PDB entry 7ZKN | X-ray diffraction, 3.03 A resolution | chains A and B of the 4 polymer chains in the assembly

[Chain A]
Name: Thrombin light chain
From: Homo sapiens
Notes: EC 3.4.21.5
Reference sequence: P00734 (THRB_HUMAN); the construct lacks a stretch of the UniProt sequence, so the offset changes along the chain: -5 to 0 = UniProt 328-333; 1-14 = UniProt 336-349; 15-18 = UniProt 360-363
Chain sequence (36 residues; each row starts with the number of its first residue; a row labelled like 14A-14J holds insertion residues (14A, then the next letters in order); numbers below 1 keep their minus sign (Thr-5 is residue -5)):
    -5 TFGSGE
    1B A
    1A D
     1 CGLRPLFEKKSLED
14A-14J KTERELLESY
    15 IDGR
Disordered / not traced: -5 to 0, 15-18
Swiss-Prot annotation at these positions:
  - site: Arg18 (Cleavage)

[Chain B]
Name: Thrombin heavy chain
From: Homo sapiens
Notes: EC 3.4.21.5
Reference sequence: P00734 (THRB_HUMAN); the construct lacks a stretch of the UniProt sequence and is renumbered around it, so the offset changes along the chain: 16-36 = UniProt 364-384; 37-60 = UniProt 386-409; 61-77 = UniProt 419-435; 78-97 = UniProt 437-456; 6 more segments
Chain sequence (259 residues; row label = number of the first residue in the row; note: 3 numbers in that range are skipped by the numbering (no residue carries them; nothing is unmodelled there); a row labelled like 60A-60I holds insertion residues (60A, then the next letters in order)):
    16 IVEGSDAEIGMSPWQVMLFRK
   36A S
    37 PQELLCGASLISDRWVLTAAHCLL
60A-60I YPPWDKNFT
    61 ENDLLVRIGKHSRTRYE
   77A R
    78 NIEKISMLEKIYIHPRYNWR
   97A E
    98 NLDRDIALMKLKKPVAFSDYIHPVCLPDRETA
129A-129C ASL
   130 LQAGYKGRVTGWGNLKET
147A-147G WTANVGK
   150 GQPSVLQVVNLPIVERPVCKDSTRIRITDNMFCAG
  184A Y
   185 KP
186A-186D DEGK
   187 RGDACEGDSGGPFVMKSP
204A-204B FN
   205 NRWYQMGIVSWGE
   219 GC
  221A D
   221 RDGKYGFYTHVFRLKKWIQKVIDQFGE
Disordered / not traced: 147A-147G
Cystine bridges: Cys42-Cys58, Cys168-Cys182, Cys191-Cys220
Covalent attachments: compound 0G6 linked to His57, Ser195; N-acetylglucosamine (NAG) linked to Asn60G
Ligand contacts: 0G6 (D-phenylalanyl-N-[(2S,3S)-6-{[amino(iminio)methyl]amino}-1-chloro-2-hydroxyhexan-3-yl]-L-prolinamide): Tyr60A, Trp60D, Glu97A, Asn98, Leu99, Ile174, Asp189, Ala190, Cys191, Glu192, Gly193, Asp194, Val213, Ser214, Trp215, Gly216, Glu217, Gly219, Cys220, Gly226, Phe227
Swiss-Prot annotation at these positions:
  - region: Ala183 to Val200 (High affinity receptor-binding region which is also known as the TP508 peptide)
  - active site (Charge relay system): His57, Asp102, Ser195
  - glycosylation: Asn60G (N-linked (GlcNAc...) (complex) asparagine)
Reported in the primary citation:
  - binding site for TBA-NNp/DDp: Arg93

[How chain A and chain B interact]
Cross-chain cystine bridges: Cys1(A)-Cys122(B)
Residue-residue contacts (59):
  Cys1(A) - Pro120(B)
  Cys1(A) - Val121(B)
  Cys1(A) - Cys122(B)  disulfide
  Cys1(A) - Arg206(B)  hydrogen bond (backbone-side chain)
  Asp1A(A) - His119(B)  salt bridge
  Asp1A(A) - Arg206(B)
  Ala1B(A) - Arg206(B)  hydrogen bond (backbone-side chain)
  Gly2(A) - Pro120(B)  hydrogen bond (backbone-backbone)
  Gly2(A) - Cys122(B)  hydrogen bond (backbone-side chain)
  Gly2(A) - Arg206(B)
  Gly2(A) - Trp207(B)  hydrogen bond (backbone-backbone)
  Leu3(A) - His119(B)  hydrogen bond (backbone-side chain)
  Leu3(A) - Asn205(B)
  Leu3(A) - Arg206(B)
  Arg4(A) - Gly25(B)
  Arg4(A) - Met26(B)  hydrogen bond (side chain-backbone)
  Arg4(A) - Pro28(B)
  Arg4(A) - Trp29(B)
  Arg4(A) - Arg137(B)
  Arg4(A) - Trp207(B)
  Pro5(A) - Ser115(B)
  Pro5(A) - Asp116(B)
  Pro5(A) - His119(B)
  Leu6(A) - Ile24(B)
  Leu6(A) - Gly25(B)
  Leu6(A) - Asp116(B)
  Phe7(A) - Glu23(B)
  Phe7(A) - Ile24(B)
  Phe7(A) - Gly25(B)
  Phe7(A) - Met26(B)  hydrophobic
  Glu8(A) - Lys202(B)  salt bridge
  Glu8(A) - Asn205(B)
  Glu8(A) - Trp207(B)  hydrogen bond
  Asp14(A) - Glu23(B)
  Asp14(A) - Met26(B)
  Asp14(A) - Arg137(B)  salt bridge
  Asp14(A) - Trp207(B)
  Lys14A(A) - Glu23(B)  hydrogen bond (backbone-side chain)
  Thr14B(A) - Met26(B)
  Thr14B(A) - Arg137(B)  hydrogen bond
  Thr14B(A) - Asn159(B)
  Glu14C(A) - Arg137(B)
  Glu14C(A) - Lys202(B)  salt bridge
  Glu14C(A) - Trp207(B)
  Glu14E(A) - Lys135(B)  salt bridge
  Glu14E(A) - Asn159(B)  hydrogen bond
  Glu14E(A) - Tyr184A(B)
  Glu14E(A) - Lys186D(B)  salt bridge
  Leu14F(A) - Lys135(B)
  Leu14F(A) - Gly136(B)
  Leu14F(A) - Asn159(B)
  Leu14F(A) - Trp207(B)  hydrophobic
  Ser14I(A) - Gly133(B)
  Ser14I(A) - Tyr134(B)
  Ser14I(A) - Lys135(B)  hydrogen bond (side chain-backbone)
  Tyr14J(A) - Leu129C(B)
  Tyr14J(A) - Tyr134(B)  hydrophobic
  Tyr14J(A) - Lys202(B)  hydrogen bond (side chain-backbone)
  Tyr14J(A) - Pro204(B)
Other interface residues (no listed pair), chain A (19 interface residues in all): Leu14G
Other interface residues (no listed pair), chain B (28 interface residues in all): Tyr117, Met201

[In short]
The interface between chain A and chain B involves 19 residues on one side and 28 on the other, with 1
disulfide bond, 13 hydrogen bonds and 6 salt bridges. Among the polar pairs are Asp1A(A)-His119(B),
Glu8(A)-Lys202(B) and Glu14E(A)-Lys135(B). Compound 0G6 is covalently linked to Ser195(B). From the paper: a
binding site for TBA-NNp/DDp at Arg93(B).
Here chain A is Thrombin light chain and chain B is Thrombin heavy chain, both from Homo sapiens. Entry 7ZKN
(X-ray structure of the complex between human alpha thrombin and a pseudo-cyclic thrombin binding aptamer
(TBA-NNp/DDp) ...) was determined by X-ray diffraction together with 7ZKL, 7ZKM and 7ZKO from the same study.
